Entry 5NGX (X-ray diffraction, 1.06 A resolution); this record covers chain A.

[Chain A]
Name: Cytochrome c'
Source organism: Alcaligenes xylosoxydans xylosoxydans
UniProt: P00138 (CYCP_ALCXX); residue numbers follow UniProt; this construct covers 1-126
Sequence (126 residues; numbered 1 to 126; the number before each row is that of its first residue):
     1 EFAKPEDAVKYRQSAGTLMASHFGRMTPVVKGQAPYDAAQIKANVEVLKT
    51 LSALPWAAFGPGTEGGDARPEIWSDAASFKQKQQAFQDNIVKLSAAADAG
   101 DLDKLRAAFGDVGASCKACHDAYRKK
Glycans and other covalent adducts: heme c (HEC) linked to C116, C119
Modified positions: E1 (pyroglutamic acid; PCA)
Sequence notes: conflict G16 (Leu in P00138)
Bound ions: heme c Fe: H120 (together with nitrite ion)
Ligand contacts:
  - heme c (HEC): V9, R12, Q13, G16, T17, M19, A20, F23, W56, F59, G65, G66, D67, A68, I72, F79, K82, Q83, F86, V112, S115, H120, Y123, R124
  - nitrite ion (NO2): G16, M19, P55, W56, H120
Curated features (UniProtKB/Swiss-Prot):
  - binding site (heme c): R12, Q13, D67, C116, C119, H120
From the paper describing this entry:
  - binding site for nitrite ion: G16, M19
  - binding site for heme c: H120

[Overview]
Ligands of chain A: nitrite ion. Heme c is covalently linked to C119. From UniProt: 6 heme c-binding residues.
From the paper: a binding site for nitrite ion at G16 and M19; a binding site for heme c at H120.
Chain A is Cytochrome c' (Alcaligenes xylosoxydans xylosoxydans); the structure, The 1.06 A resolution
structure of the L16G mutant of ferric cytochrome c prime from Alcaligenes ..., was determined by X-ray
diffraction (same publication as 5NC0).
